7GWX - chains A and D; structure by X-ray diffraction, 1.70 A resolution.

== Chain A ==
Name: B-cell lymphoma 6 protein
Source organism: Homo sapiens
Reference sequence: P41182 (BCL6_HUMAN); numbering as in UniProt (aligned over 5-129)
Amino-acid sequence (128 residues; row label = number of the first residue in the row):
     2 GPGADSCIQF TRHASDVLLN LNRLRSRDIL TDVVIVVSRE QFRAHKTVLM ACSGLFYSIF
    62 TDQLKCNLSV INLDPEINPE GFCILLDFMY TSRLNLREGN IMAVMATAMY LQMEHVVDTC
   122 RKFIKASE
Unresolved in the structure: 2-5
Sequence notes: expression tag (2-4)
Small-molecule neighbours: A1AB9 (4-chloro-6-[(2-oxo-2,3-dihydro-1H-indol-5-yl)amino]pyrimidine-5-carbonitrile): Asn21, Arg24, Leu25, Arg28, Met51, Ala52, Cys53, Ser54, Gly55, Tyr58, Gln113, Met114, Glu115
Swiss-Prot annotation at these positions:
  - mutagenesis: Asn21 (N21K: Abolishes interaction with NCOR2 and HDAC2, no effect on interaction with CTBP1 and transcriptional autoinhibition; when associated with A-116 and 376-Q--Q-379), Ser59 (S59A: Abolished ubiquitination by the SCF(FBXL17) complex), His116 (H116A: Abolishes interaction with NCOR2 and HDAC2, no effect on interaction with CTBP1 and transcriptional autoinhibition; when associated with K-21 and 376-Q--Q-379)

== Chain D ==
Name: WVIP tetrapeptide
Amino-acid sequence (6 residues; row label = number of the first residue in the row; numbering starts at 0):
     0 XWVIPA
Modified / non-standard residues: ACE (acetyl group) at position 0

== How chain A and chain D interact ==
Residue-residue contacts (11):
  Cys8(A) with Pro4(D)
  Ile9(A) with Trp1(D), hydrophobic; Val2(D)
  Gln10(A) with ACE_0(D); Trp1(D); Val2(D), hydrogen bond (backbone-backbone); Pro4(D)
  Phe11(A) with ACE_0(D); Trp1(D)
  Thr12(A) with ACE_0(D), hydrogen bond (backbone-backbone); Val2(D)
Other interface residues (no listed pair), chain D (5 interface residues in all): Ile3

== Overview ==
The chain A/chain D interface involves 5 residues from each chain; the contacts include 2 hydrogen bonds.
Main-chain hydrogen bonds include Gln10(A)-Val2(D) and Thr12(A)-ACE_0(D). Chain A binds compound A1AB9. From
UniProt: 3 mutagenesis sites on chain A.
Here chain A is B-cell lymphoma 6 protein (Homo sapiens) and chain D is WVIP tetrapeptide. Entry 7GWX (Crystal
Structure of B-cell lymphoma 6 protein BTB domain in complex with ligand 7 at 4.35 ...) was determined by
X-ray diffraction, deposited together with 7GUD, 7GUE, 7GUF, 7GUG, 7GUH, 7GUI and 126 further entries.
